7PEV - chains I and N of the 18 polymer chains in the assembly; structure by electron microscopy, 6.00 A resolution (low resolution: residue-level contacts below are approximate; hydrogen-bond / salt-bridge calls are withheld).

# Chain I
Molecule: 702-nt DNA strand
Organism: Homo sapiens
Sequence (702 nucleotides; numbered 1 to 702; the number before each row is that of its first residue):
     1 ATCCCGGATCCCCTGGAGAATCCCGGTGCCGAGGCCGCTCAATTGGTCGT
    51 AGACAGCTCTAGCACCGCTTAAACGCACGTACGCGCTGTCCCCCGCGTTT
   101 TAACCGCCAAGGGGATTACTCCCTAGTCTCCAGGCACGTGTCACATATAT
   151 ACATCCTGTTCCAGTGCCGGACCCGAGCATCCGGATCCCCTGGAGAATCC
   201 CGGTGCCGAGGCCGCTCAATTGGTCGTAGACAGCTCTAGCACCGCTTAAA
   251 CGCACGTACGCGCTGTCCCCCGCGTTTTAACCGCCAAGGGGATTACTCCC
   301 TAGTCTCCAGGCACGTGTCACATATATACATCCTGTTCCAGTGCCGGACC
   351 CGAGCATCCGGATCCCCTGGAGAATCCCGGTGCCGAGGCCGCTCAATTGG
   401 TCGTAGACAGCTCTAGCACCGCTTAAACGCACGTACGCGCTGTCCCCCGC
   451 GTTTTAACCGCCAAGGGGATTACTCCCTAGTCTCCAGGCACGTGTCACAT
   501 ATATACATCCTGTTCCAGTGCCGGACCCGAGCATCCGGATCCCCTGGAGA
   551 ATCCCGGTGCCGAGGCCGCTCAATTGGTCGTAGACAGCTCTAGCACCGCT
   601 TAAACGCACGTACGCGCTGTCCCCCGCGTTTTAACCGCCAAGGGGATTAC
   651 TCCCTAGTCTCCAGGCACGTGTCACATATATACATCCTGTTCCAGTGCCG
   701 AT
Unresolved in the structure: 1-2, 179-351, 523-702

# Chain N
Name: Histone H2B type 1-K
Organism: Homo sapiens
Reference sequence: O60814 (H2B1K_HUMAN); residues 0-125 here correspond to UniProt positions 1-126 (UniProt number = residue number + 1)
Chain sequence (126 residues; numbered 0 to 125; the number before each row is that of its first residue; numbering starts at 0):
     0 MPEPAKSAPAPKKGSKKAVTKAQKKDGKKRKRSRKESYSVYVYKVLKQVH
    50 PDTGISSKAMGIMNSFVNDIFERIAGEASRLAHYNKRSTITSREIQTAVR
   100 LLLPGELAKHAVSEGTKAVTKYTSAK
Unresolved in the structure: 0-29, 125
Swiss-Prot annotation at these positions:
  - modified residue: Pro1 (N-acetylproline), Glu2 (ADP-ribosyl glutamic acid), Lys5 (N6-(2-hydroxyisobutyryl)lysine), Ser6 (ADP-ribosylserine), Lys11 (N6-(beta-hydroxybutyryl)lysine), Lys12 (N6-(2-hydroxyisobutyryl)lysine), Ser14 (Phosphoserine), Lys15 (N6-acetyllysine), Lys16 (N6-(beta-hydroxybutyryl)lysine), Lys20 (N6-(2-hydroxyisobutyryl)lysine), Lys23 (N6-(2-hydroxyisobutyryl)lysine), Lys24 (N6-(2-hydroxyisobutyryl)lysine), Lys34 (N6-(2-hydroxyisobutyryl)lysine), Glu35 (PolyADP-ribosyl glutamic acid), Ser36 (Phosphoserine), Lys43 (N6-(2-hydroxyisobutyryl)lysine), Lys46 (N6-(2-hydroxyisobutyryl)lysine), Lys57 (N6,N6-dimethyllysine), Arg79 (Dimethylated arginine), Lys85 (N6,N6,N6-trimethyllysine) and 6 more in UniProt
  - glycosylation: Ser112 (O-linked (GlcNAc) serine)
  - cross-link (Glycyl lysine isopeptide (Lys-Gly)): Lys5 (interchain with G-Cter in SUMO2), Lys20 (interchain with G-Cter in SUMO2), Lys34 (interchain with G-Cter in ubiquitin), Lys120 (interchain with G-Cter in ubiquitin)

# How chain I and chain N interact
Residue-residue contacts (22; chain I residue first):
  DA386(I) - Ile54(N)
  DA386(I) - Ser55(N)
  DA386(I) - Ser56(N)
  DG387(I) - Gly53(N)
  DG387(I) - Ile54(N)
  DG391(I) - Lys30(N)
  DC392(I) - Arg33(N)
  DT393(I) - Arg33(N)
  DC394(I) - Arg33(N)
  DA395(I) - Glu35(N)
  DA405(I) - Ser87(N)
  DA405(I) - Thr88(N)
  DG406(I) - Lys85(N)
  DG406(I) - Arg86(N)
  DG406(I) - Ser87(N)
  DG406(I) - Thr88(N)
  DG406(I) - Arg92(N)
  DA407(I) - Arg86(N)
  DA407(I) - Arg92(N)
  DT470(I) - Arg31(N)
  DT471(I) - Arg31(N)
  DT471(I) - Ser32(N)

# Summary
The interface between chain I and chain N involves 12 residues on one side and 14 on the other.
Chain I is a 702-nt DNA strand and chain N is Histone H2B type 1-K, both from Homo sapiens; the structure,
Nucleosome stack of the 4x177 nucleosome array containing H1, was determined by electron microscopy together
with 7PET, 7PEU, 7PEW, 7PEX, 7PEY, 7PEZ and 16 further entries from the same study.
